1NJZ - chains C and A of the 3 polymer chains in the assembly; structure by X-ray diffraction, 2.00 A resolution.

# Chain C
Molecule: DNA template strand
Sequence (16 nucleotides; row label = number of the first residue in the row):
     1 GTACGTGCTGATCGCA
Disordered / not traced: 1-5

# Chain A
Molecule: DNA polymerase I
From: Geobacillus stearothermophilus
Notes: EC 2.7.7.7; fragment: bacillus fragment (analogous to the e. coli klenow fragment)
Reference sequence: P52026 (DPO1_BACST); residue numbers follow UniProt; this construct covers 304-876
Amino-acid sequence (580 residues; row label = number of the first residue in the row):
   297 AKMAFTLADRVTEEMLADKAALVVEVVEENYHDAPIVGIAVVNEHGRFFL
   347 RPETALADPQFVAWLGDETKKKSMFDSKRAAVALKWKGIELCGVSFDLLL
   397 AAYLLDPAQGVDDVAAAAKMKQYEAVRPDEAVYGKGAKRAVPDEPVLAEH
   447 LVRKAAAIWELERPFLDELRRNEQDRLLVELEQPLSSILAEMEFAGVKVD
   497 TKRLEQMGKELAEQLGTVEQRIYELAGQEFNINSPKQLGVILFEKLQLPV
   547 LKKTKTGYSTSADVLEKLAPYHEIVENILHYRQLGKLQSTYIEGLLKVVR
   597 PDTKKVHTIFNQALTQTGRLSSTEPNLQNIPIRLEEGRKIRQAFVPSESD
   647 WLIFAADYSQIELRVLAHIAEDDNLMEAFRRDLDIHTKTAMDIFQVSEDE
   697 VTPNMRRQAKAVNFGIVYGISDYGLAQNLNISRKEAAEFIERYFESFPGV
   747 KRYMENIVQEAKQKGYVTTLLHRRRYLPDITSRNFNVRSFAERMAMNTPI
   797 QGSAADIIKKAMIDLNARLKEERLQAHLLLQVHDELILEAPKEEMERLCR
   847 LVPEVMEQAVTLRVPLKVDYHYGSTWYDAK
Ion coordination: Mg2+: Asp653, Tyr654, Asp830

# How chain C and chain A interact
Contacting residue pairs (34):
  DT6(C) - Tyr714(A)  stacking on the base
  DT6(C) - Phe786(A)  phosphate contact
  DT6(C) - Arg789(A)  salt bridge to the phosphate
  DT6(C) - Asn793(A)  sugar contact
  DT6(C) - Gln797(A)  hydrogen bond to the base
  DG7(C) - Gln612(A)  phosphate contact
  DG7(C) - Thr613(A)  sugar contact
  DG7(C) - Arg615(A)  hydrogen bond to the base
  DG7(C) - Arg771(A)  salt bridge to the phosphate
  DG7(C) - Phe786(A)  phosphate contact
  DG7(C) - Met790(A)  phosphate contact
  DG7(C) - Gln797(A)  hydrogen bond to the sugar
  DG7(C) - His829(A)  base contact
  DC8(C) - Leu610(A)  phosphate contact
  DC8(C) - Thr611(A)  phosphate contact
  DC8(C) - Gln612(A)  hydrogen bond to the phosphate
  DC8(C) - Ser617(A)  phosphate contact
  DT9(C) - Leu610(A)  phosphate contact
  DT9(C) - Ser617(A)  hydrogen bond to the phosphate
  DT9(C) - Ser618(A)  sugar contact
  DT9(C) - Thr619(A)  phosphate contact
  DT9(C) - Asn622(A)  hydrogen bond to the sugar
  DG10(C) - Lys582(A)  base contact
  DG10(C) - Thr619(A)  phosphate contact
  DG10(C) - Glu620(A)  hydrogen bond to the phosphate
  DA11(C) - Ser585(A)  phosphate contact
  DA11(C) - Thr586(A)  sugar contact
  DT12(C) - Asn529(A)  phosphate contact
  DT12(C) - Ser585(A)  phosphate contact
  DC13(C) - Asn527(A)  hydrogen bond to the phosphate
  DC13(C) - Asn529(A)  sugar contact
  DC13(C) - Ser530(A)  phosphate contact
  DG14(C) - Ser530(A)  phosphate contact
  DG14(C) - Gln533(A)  hydrogen bond to the phosphate
Other interface residues (no listed pair), chain A (28 interface residues in all): Glu589, Gly590, Asn625

# Overview
9 residues of chain C and 28 residues of chain A are in contact; the contacts include 9 hydrogen bonds, 2 salt
bridges and 1 aromatic stacking contact. Among the polar pairs are DT6(C)-Gln797(A), DG7(C)-Arg615(A) and
DG7(C)-Gln797(A). Asp653(A), Tyr654(A) and Asp830(A) coordinate Mg2+.
Chain C is DNA template strand and chain A is DNA polymerase I (Geobacillus stearothermophilus); the
structure, Cytosine-thymine mismatch at the polymerase active site, was determined by X-ray diffraction,
deposited together with 1NJW, 1NJX, 1NJY, 1NK0, 1NK4, 1NK5 and 7 further entries.
